PDB entry 8H40 | electron microscopy, 3.60 A resolution | chains 1 and G of the 11 polymer chains in the assembly

[Chain 1]
Molecule: 125-nt DNA strand
Sequence (125 nucleotides; row label = number of the first residue in the row):
     1 GTTAAGTGTAATGCAAAAAACGCATATTCTCTATGCAAAAAACGCATTAA
    51 TACGAGAATTTTGTAGCTACTTATACAAAATTCAGGAAAATTTTTCTGTA
   101 TAATGGGAGCTGTCACGGATGCAGG
Not modelled in the structure: 1-57, 124-125

[Chain G]
Protein: RNA polymerase sigma factor SigA
UniProtKB: P26683 (SIGA_NOSS1); residues 1-390 here = UniProt positions 1-390
Amino-acid sequence (390 residues; row label = number of the first residue in the row):
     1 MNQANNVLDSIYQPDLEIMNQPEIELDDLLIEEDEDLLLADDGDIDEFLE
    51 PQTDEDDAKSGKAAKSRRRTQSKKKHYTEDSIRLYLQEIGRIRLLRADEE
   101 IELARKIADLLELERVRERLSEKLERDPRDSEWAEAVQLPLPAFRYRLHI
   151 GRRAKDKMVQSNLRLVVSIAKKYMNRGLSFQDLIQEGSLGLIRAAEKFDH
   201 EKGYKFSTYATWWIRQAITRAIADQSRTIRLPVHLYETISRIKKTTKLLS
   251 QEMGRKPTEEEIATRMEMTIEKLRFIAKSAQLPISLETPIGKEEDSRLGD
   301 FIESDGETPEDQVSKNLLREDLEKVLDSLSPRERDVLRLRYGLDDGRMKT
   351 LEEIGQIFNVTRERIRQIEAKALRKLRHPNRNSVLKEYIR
Not modelled in the structure: 1-76
Swiss-Prot annotation at these positions:
  - DNA-binding region: Leu351 to Ala370 (H-T-H motif)
  - motif: Asp182 to Gln185 (Interaction with polymerase core subunit RpoC)

[Chain 1 / chain G interface]
Pairs across the interface - 45 pairs, chain 1 then chain G:
  DT74(1) with Glu363(G), phosphate contact; Arg364(G), salt bridge to the phosphate
  DA75(1) with Arg362(G), hydrogen bond to the phosphate; Glu363(G), phosphate contact
  DC76(1) with Arg362(G), salt bridge to the phosphate
  DT94(1) with Pro232(G), phosphate contact; His234(G), salt bridge to the phosphate
  DT95(1) with Arg230(G), salt bridge to the phosphate; His234(G), base contact
  DC96(1) with Arg220(G), salt bridge to the phosphate
  DT97(1) with Arg220(G), salt bridge to the phosphate
  DG98(1) with Lys197(G), salt bridge to the phosphate; Trp213(G), phosphate contact
  DT99(1) with Tyr209(G), hydrogen bond to the phosphate; Trp212(G), base contact
  DA100(1) with Tyr204(G), hydrogen bond to the base; Thr208(G), sugar contact; Tyr209(G), stacking on the base
  DT101(1) with Tyr204(G), phosphate contact; Thr208(G), sugar contact
  DA102(1) with Tyr204(G), phosphate contact; Lys205(G), hydrogen bond to the phosphate; Ser207(G), sugar contact; Thr208(G), base contact
  DA103(1) with Leu165(G), sugar contact; Lys205(G), salt bridge to the phosphate; Ser207(G), hydrogen bond to the phosphate
  DT104(1) with Leu94(G), base contact; Asn162(G), base contact; Arg164(G), base contact; Leu165(G), hydrogen bond to the sugar; Phe206(G), base contact; Ser207(G), base contact
  DG105(1) with Arg83(G), base contact; Leu86(G), base contact; Gly90(G), base contact; Arg164(G), salt bridge to the phosphate
  DG106(1) with Asp80(G), hydrogen bond to the base; Ile82(G), base contact; Arg83(G), hydrogen bond to the base; Leu86(G), base contact; Lys171(G), sugar contact; Phe180(G), sugar contact
  DG107(1) with Asp80(G), base contact; Arg83(G), hydrogen bond to the base
Also at the interface, not in a pair above, chain G (31 interface residues in all): Ser168, Met174, Arg193, Gln216

[In short]
17 residues of chain 1 and 31 residues of chain G are in contact; the contacts include 9 hydrogen bonds, 9
salt bridges and 1 aromatic stacking contact. Among the polar pairs are DA100(1)-Tyr204(G), DG106(1)-Asp80(G)
and DG106(1)-Arg83(G).
Chain 1 is a 125-nt DNA strand and chain G is RNA polymerase sigma factor SigA; the structure, Cryo-EM
structure of the transcription activation complex NtcA-TAC, was determined by electron microscopy (same
publication as 8H3V and 8H3Z).
